Entry 8AU2 (X-ray diffraction, 1.60 A resolution); this record covers chains A and B.

[Chain A]
Protein: 14-3-3 protein sigma
Organism: Homo sapiens
UniProtKB: P31947 (1433S_HUMAN); numbering as in UniProt (aligned over 1-231)
Sequence (236 residues; numbered -4 to 231; the number before each row is that of its first residue; numbers below 1 keep their minus sign (Gly-4 is residue -4)):
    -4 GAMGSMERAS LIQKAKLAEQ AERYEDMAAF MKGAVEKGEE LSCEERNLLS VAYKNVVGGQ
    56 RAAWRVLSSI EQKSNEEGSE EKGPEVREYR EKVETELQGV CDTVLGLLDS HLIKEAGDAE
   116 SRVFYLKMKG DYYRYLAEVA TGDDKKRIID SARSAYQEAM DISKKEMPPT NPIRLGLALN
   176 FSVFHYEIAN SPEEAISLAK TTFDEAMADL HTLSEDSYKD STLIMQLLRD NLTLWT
Sequence notes: expression tag (-4 to 0)
Covalently attached groups: compound O3O linked to Cys38
Ion coordination: Mg2+ site 1 near Glu2 (its only coordinating residue here); Mg2+ site 2 near Ser37 (its only coordinating residue here); Mg2+ site 3 near Glu89 (its only coordinating residue here)
Small-molecule neighbours: O3O (2-chloranyl-N-[2-[1-[4-[(4-chlorophenyl)amino]piperidin-4-yl]carbonylpiperidin-4-yl]ethyl]ethanamide): Arg41, Asn42, Glu115, Phe119, Lys122, Pro167, Ile168, Gly171, Leu172, Leu218, Ile219
UniProt features mapped onto this chain:
  - site (Interaction with phosphoserine on interacting protein): Arg56, Arg129
  - modified residue (Phosphoserine): Ser5, Ser74

[Chain B]
Protein: Estrogen receptor
UniProtKB: P03372 (ESR1_HUMAN); residue numbers follow UniProt; this construct covers 591-595
Sequence (5 residues; each row starts with the number of its first residue):
   591 FPATV
Modified positions: Thr594 (phosphothreonine; TPO)
What the authors report for this chain:
  - post-translational modification sites: Thr594 (citing earlier work)

[How chain A and chain B interact]
Pairs across the interface (21; chain A residue first):
  Lys49(A) - Thr594(B)  hydrogen bond (side chain-backbone)
  Lys49(A) - Val595(B)
  Arg56(A) - Thr594(B)
  Arg60(A) - Phe591(B)
  Lys122(A) - Val595(B)  hydrogen bond (side chain-backbone)
  Arg129(A) - Thr594(B)
  Tyr130(A) - Thr594(B)
  Gly171(A) - Val595(B)
  Leu174(A) - Ala593(B)
  Leu174(A) - Thr594(B)
  Leu174(A) - Val595(B)  hydrophobic
  Asn175(A) - Thr594(B)
  Asn175(A) - Val595(B)  hydrogen bond (side chain-backbone)
  Val178(A) - Pro592(B)  hydrophobic
  Val178(A) - Ala593(B)
  Val178(A) - Thr594(B)
  Leu222(A) - Val595(B)  hydrophobic
  Asn226(A) - Pro592(B)
  Asn226(A) - Ala593(B)  hydrogen bond (side chain-backbone)
  Leu229(A) - Pro592(B)  hydrophobic
  Trp230(A) - Pro592(B)  hydrophobic
Interface residues without a listed pair, chain A (16 interface residues in all): Asp126, Glu182

[In short]
Chain A and chain B form an interface of 16 and 5 residues respectively; the contacts include 4 hydrogen
bonds. Polar pairs include Lys49(A)-Thr594(B), Lys122(A)-Val595(B) and Asn175(A)-Val595(B). Covalently linked
compound O3O: at Cys38(A). From the paper: a modification site at Thr594(B).
Here chain A is 14-3-3 protein sigma (Homo sapiens) and chain B is Estrogen receptor. Entry 8AU2 (Small
molecular stabilizer for ERalpha and 14-3-3 (1080293)) was determined by X-ray diffraction, deposited together
with 8AI0, 8ALR, 8ALT, 8ALV, 8ALW, 8AM7 and 32 further entries.
